Entry 3CCE (X-ray diffraction, 2.75 A resolution); this record covers chains T and 0 of the 31 polymer chains in the assembly.

# Chain T
Protein: 50S ribosomal protein L24P
Organism: Haloarcula marismortui
UniProt: P10972 (RL24_HALMA); residues 0-119 here correspond to UniProt positions 1-120 (UniProt number = residue number + 1)
Amino-acid sequence (120 residues; numbered 0 to 119; the number before each row is that of its first residue; numbering starts at 0):
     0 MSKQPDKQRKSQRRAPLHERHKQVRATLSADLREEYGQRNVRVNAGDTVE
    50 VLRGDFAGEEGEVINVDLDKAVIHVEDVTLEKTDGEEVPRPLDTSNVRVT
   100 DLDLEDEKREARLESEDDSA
Disordered / not traced: 0
Ion coordination: Sr2+: Asp-68 (shared with A86(0), C87(0) of chain 0); Na+: Ser-94, Asn-95 (shared with U308(0), U335(0), C342(0) of chain 0); Mg2+: Leu-112, Ser-114

# Chain 0
Molecule: 23S ribosomal RNA
Organism: Haloarcula marismortui
Notes: engineered mutation(s): G2099A, U2535A
Sequence (2923 nucleotides; each row starts with the number of its first residue):
     1 GUUGGCUACUAUGCCAGCUGGUGGAUUGCUCGGCUCAGGCGCUGAUGAAG
    51 GACGUGCCAAGCUGCGAUAAGCUGUGGGGAGCCGCACGGAGGCGAAGAAC
   101 CACAGAUUUCCGAAUGAGAAUCUCUCUAACAAUUGCUUCGCGCAAUGAGG
   151 AACCCCGAGAACUGAAACAUCUCAGUAUCGGGAGGAACAGAAAACGCAAC
   201 GUGAUGUCGUUAGUAACCGCGAGUGAACGCGAUACAGCCCAAACCGAAGC
   251 CCUCACGGGCAAUGUGGUGUCAGGGCUACCUCUCAUCAGCCGACCGUCUU
   301 CACGAAGUCUCUUGGAAUAGAGCGUGAUACAGGGUGACAACCCCGUACUG
   351 AAGACCAGUACGCUGUGCGGUAGUGCCAGAGUAGCGGGGGUUGGAUAUCC
   401 CUCGCGAAUAACGCAGGCAUCGACUGCGAAGGCUAAACACAACCUGAGAC
   451 CGAUAGUGAACAAGUAGUGUGAACGAACGCUGCAAAGUACCCUCAGAAGG
   501 GAGGCGAAAUAGAGCAUGAAAUCAGUUGGCGAUCGAGCGACAGGGCAUAC
   551 AAGGUCCCUUGACGAAUGACCGAGACGCGAGUCUCCAGUAAGACUCACGG
   601 GAAGCCGAUGUUCUGUCGUACGUUUUGAAAAACGAGCCAGGGAGUGUGUC
   651 UGUAUGGCAAGUCUAACCGGAGUAUCCGGGGAGGCACAGGGAAACCGACA
   701 UGGCCGCAGGGCUUUGCCCGAGGGCCGCCGUCUUCAAGGGCGGGGAGCCA
   751 UGUGGACACGACCCGAAUCCGGACGAUCUACGCAUGGACAAGAUGAAGCG
   801 UGCCGAAAGGCACGUGGAAGUCUGUUAGAGUUGGUGUCCUACAAUACCCU
   851 CUCGUGAUCUAUGUGUAGGGGUGAAAGGCCCAUCGAGUCCGGCAACAGCU
   901 GGUUCCAAUCGAAACAUGUCGAAGCAUGACCUCCGCCGAGGUAGUCUGUG
   951 AGGUAGAGCGACCGAUUGGUGUGUCCGCCUCCGAGAGGAGUCGGCACACC
  1001 UGUCAAACUCCAAACUUACAGACGCUGUUUGACGCGGGGAUUCCGGUGCG
  1051 CGGGGUAAGCCUGUGUACCAGGAGGGGAACAACCCAGAGAUAGGUUAAGG
  1101 UCCCCAAGUGUGGAUUAAGUGUAAUCCUCUGAAGGUGGUCUCGAGCCCUA
  1151 GACAGCCGGGAGGUGAGCUUAGAAGCAGCUACCCUCUAAGAAAAGCGUAA
  1201 CAGCUUACCGGCCGAGGUUUGAGGCGCCCAAAAUGAUCGGGACUCAAAUC
  1251 CACCACCGAGACCUGUCCGUACCACUCAUACUGGUAAUCGAGUAGAUUGG
  1301 CGCUCUAAUUGGAUGGAAGCAGGGGCGAGAGCUCCUGUGGACCGAUUAGU
  1351 GACGAAAAUCCUGGCCAUAGUAGCAGCGAUAGUCGGGUGAGAACCCCGAC
  1401 GGCCUAAUGGAUAAGGGUUCCUCAGCACUGCUGAUCAGCUGAGGGUUAGC
  1451 CGGUCCUAAGUCUCACCGCAACUCGACUGAGACGAAAUGGGAAACAGGUU
  1501 AAUAUUCCUGUGCCAUCAUGCAGUGAAAGUUGACGCCCUGGGGUCGAUCA
  1551 CGCCGGGCAUUCGCCCGGUCGAACCGUCCAACUCCGUGGAAGCCGUAAUG
  1601 GCAGGAAGCGGACGAACGGCGGCAUAGGGAAACGUGAUUCAACCUGGGGC
  1651 CCAUGAAAAGACGAGCAUGAUGUCCGUACCGAGAACCGACACAGGUGUCC
  1701 AUGGCGGCGAAAGCCAAGGCCUGUCGGGAGCAACCAACGUUAGGGAAUUC
  1751 GGCAAGUUAGUCCCGUACCUUCGGAAGAAGGGAUGCCUGCUCCGGAACGG
  1801 AGCAGGUCGCAGUGACUCGGAAGCUCGGACUGUCUAGUAACAACAUAGGU
  1851 GACCGCAAAUCCGCAAGGACUCGUACGGUCACUGAAUCCUGCCCAGUGCA
  1901 GGUAUCUGAACACCUCGUACAAGAGGACGAAGGACCUGUCAACGGCGGGG
  1951 GUAACUAUGACCCUCUUAAGGUAGCGUAGUACCUUGCCGCAUCAGUAGCG
  2001 GCUUGCAUGAAUGGAUUAACCAGAGCUUCACUGUCCCAACGUUGGGCCCG
  2051 GUGAACUGUACAUUCCAGUGCGGAGUCUGGAGACACCCAGGGGGAAGCAA
  2101 AGACCCUAUGGAGCUUUACUGCAGGCUGUCGCUGAGACGUGGUCGCCGAU
  2151 GUGCAGCAUAGGUAGGAGUCGUUACAGAGGUACCCGCGCUAGCGGGCCAC
  2201 CCAGACAACAGUGAAAUACUACCCGUCGGUGACUGCGACUCUCACUCCGG
  2251 GAGGAGGACACCGAUAGCCGGGCAGUUUGACUGGGGCGGUACGCGCUCGA
  2301 AAAGAUAUCGAGCGCGCCCUAUGGUCAUCUCAGCCGGGACAGAGACCCGG
  2351 CGAAGAGUGCAAGAGCAAAAGAUGACUUGACAGUGUUCUUCCCAACGAGG
  2401 AACGCUGACGCGAAAGCGUGGUCUAGCGAACCAAUUAGCCUGCUUGAUGC
  2451 GGGCAAUUGAUGACAGAAAAGCUACCCUAGGGAUAACAGAGUCGUCACUC
  2501 GCAAGAGCACAUAUCGACCGAGUGGCUUGCUACCACGAUGUCGGUUCCCU
  2551 CCAUCCUGCCCGUGCAGAAGCGGGCAAGGGUGAGGUUGUUCGCCUAUUAA
  2601 AGGAGGUCGUGAGCUGGGUUUAGACCGUCGUGAGACAGGUCGGCUGCUAU
  2651 CUACUGGGUGUGUAAUGGUGUCUGACAAGAACGACCGUAUAGUACGAGAG
  2701 GAACUACGGUUGGUGGCCACUGGUGUACCGGUUGUUCGAGAGAGCACGUG
  2751 CCGGGUAGCCACGCCACACGGGGUAAGAGCUGAACGCAUCUAAGCUCGAA
  2801 ACCCACUUGGAAAAGAGACACCGCCGAGGUCCCGCGUACAAGACGCGGUC
  2851 GAUAGACUCGGGGUGUGCGCGUCGAGGUAACGAGACGUUAAGCCCACGAG
  2901 CACUAACAGACCAAAGCCAUCAU
Disordered / not traced: 1-9, 126-127, 715, 971-998, 1560, 1952-1963, 2137-2236, 2339-2343, 2665-2666, 2915-2923
Modified positions: 1MA (6-hydro-1-methyladenosine-5'-monophosphate) at position 628, OMU (o2'-methyluridine 5'-monophosphate) at position 2587, OMG (o2'-methylguanosine-5'-monophosphate) at position 2588, UR3 (3-methyluridine-5'-monophoshate) at position 2619, PSU (pseudouridine-5'-monophosphate) at position 2621
Ion coordination: Mg2+ site 1 near G28 (its only coordinating residue here); Na+ site 1: C40, G41; Na+ site 2: A45, U146, G147; Na+ site 3: G56, A59, G61; Sr2+ site 1 near C85 (its only coordinating residue here); Sr2+ site 2: A86, C87 (shared with Asp-68(T) of chain T); Na+ site 4 near U108 (its only coordinating residue here); Mg2+ site 2 near U115 (its only coordinating residue here); Na+ site 5: C141, G142; Sr2+ site 3: G147 (shared with 1 residue of chain M); Mg2+ site 3: C162, U2276; K+ site 1: C162, U163, U172; 73 more Mg2+ sites not listed; 57 more Na+ sites not listed; 57 more Sr2+ sites not listed; 1 more K+ sites not listed

# Chain T / chain 0 interface
Residue-residue contacts - 113 pairs, chain T then chain 0:
  Ser-1(T) / A331(0)  base contact
  Ser-1(T) / G446(0)  phosphate contact
  Ser-1(T) / A447(0)  hydrogen bond to the phosphate
  Lys-2(T) / G332(0)  hydrogen bond to the sugar
  Lys-2(T) / A447(0)  hydrogen bond to the phosphate
  Lys-2(T) / G448(0)  salt bridge to the phosphate
  Gln-3(T) / G332(0)  sugar contact
  Gln-3(T) / A447(0)  phosphate contact
  Gln-3(T) / G448(0)  hydrogen bond to the phosphate
  Pro-4(T) / G332(0)  sugar contact
  Pro-4(T) / G333(0)  sugar contact
  Asp-5(T) / U30(0)  hydrogen bond to the sugar
  Asp-5(T) / C31(0)  phosphate contact
  Lys-6(T) / G446(0)  salt bridge to the phosphate
  Gln-7(T) / G332(0)  hydrogen bond to the base
  Gln-7(T) / G333(0)  sugar contact
  Arg-8(T) / U30(0)  salt bridge to the phosphate
  Arg-8(T) / C31(0)  salt bridge to the phosphate
  Arg-8(T) / G333(0)  hydrogen bond to the phosphate
  Arg-8(T) / G334(0)  salt bridge to the phosphate
  Lys-9(T) / G32(0)  salt bridge to the phosphate
  Gln-11(T) / G333(0)  hydrogen bond to the sugar
  Gln-11(T) / G334(0)  sugar contact
  Arg-12(T) / C31(0)  salt bridge to the phosphate
  Arg-13(T) / C31(0)  hydrogen bond to the phosphate
  Arg-13(T) / G32(0)  salt bridge to the phosphate
  Pro-15(T) / C100(0)  sugar contact
  Leu-16(T) / C82(0)  phosphate contact
  Leu-16(T) / C83(0)  phosphate contact
  Leu-16(T) / A99(0)  sugar contact
  Leu-16(T) / C100(0)  sugar contact
  His-17(T) / G77(0)  base contact
  His-17(T) / A99(0)  base contact
  His-17(T) / C100(0)  hydrogen bond to the sugar
  His-17(T) / C101(0)  hydrogen bond to the sugar
  Glu-18(T) / C301(0)  phosphate contact
  His-20(T) / G79(0)  sugar contact
  His-20(T) / A99(0)  hydrogen bond to the base
  Lys-21(T) / C343(0)  hydrogen bond to the sugar
  Lys-21(T) / C344(0)  sugar contact
  Lys-21(T) / G345(0)  salt bridge to the phosphate
  Arg-24(T) / C343(0)  sugar contact
  Arg-24(T) / C344(0)  salt bridge to the phosphate
  Thr-26(T) / C342(0)  phosphate contact
  Thr-26(T) / C343(0)  hydrogen bond to the phosphate
  Arg-32(T) / U308(0)  salt bridge to the phosphate
  Arg-38(T) / A306(0)  salt bridge to the phosphate
  Arg-38(T) / G307(0)  salt bridge to the phosphate
  Arg-38(T) / U308(0)  salt bridge to the phosphate
  Arg-38(T) / C343(0)  phosphate contact
  Asn-39(T) / C343(0)  phosphate contact
  Asn-39(T) / C344(0)  hydrogen bond to the phosphate
  Arg-41(T) / G79(0)  phosphate contact
  Arg-41(T) / A80(0)  sugar contact
  Arg-41(T) / G81(0)  salt bridge to the phosphate
  Val-42(T) / G81(0)  phosphate contact
  Asn-43(T) / A80(0)  hydrogen bond to the phosphate
  Asn-43(T) / G81(0)  phosphate contact
  Ala-44(T) / G81(0)  hydrogen bond to the phosphate
  Arg-52(T) / U308(0)  hydrogen bond to the base
  Arg-52(T) / A316(0)  phosphate contact
  Arg-52(T) / A317(0)  phosphate contact
  Arg-52(T) / U318(0)  salt bridge to the phosphate
  Gly-53(T) / G336(0)  base contact
  Asp-54(T) / G315(0)  hydrogen bond to the sugar
  Asp-54(T) / A316(0)  sugar contact
  Asp-54(T) / G336(0)  hydrogen bond to the base
  Val-65(T) / G81(0)  sugar contact
  Val-65(T) / C82(0)  phosphate contact
  Leu-67(T) / G81(0)  phosphate contact
  Leu-67(T) / C82(0)  hydrogen bond to the phosphate
  Asp-68(T) / C82(0)  phosphate contact
  Asp-68(T) / C85(0)  phosphate contact
  Asp-68(T) / C87(0)  phosphate contact
  Lys-69(T) / C87(0)  hydrogen bond to the sugar
  Leu-79(T) / A484(0)  sugar contact
  Leu-79(T) / A486(0)  sugar contact
  Glu-80(T) / A486(0)  hydrogen bond to the sugar
  Lys-81(T) / A486(0)  salt bridge to the phosphate
  Lys-81(T) / G487(0)  phosphate contact
  Thr-82(T) / G487(0)  hydrogen bond to the phosphate
  Thr-82(T) / U488(0)  sugar contact
  Thr-82(T) / A489(0)  base contact
  Thr-82(T) / G504(0)  sugar contact
  Asp-83(T) / A489(0)  sugar contact
  Val-87(T) / A486(0)  phosphate contact
  Arg-89(T) / G336(0)  base contact
  Arg-89(T) / C483(0)  hydrogen bond to the base
  Arg-89(T) / A484(0)  hydrogen bond to the sugar
  Pro-90(T) / A484(0)  sugar contact
  Pro-90(T) / A485(0)  phosphate contact
  Asp-92(T) / U335(0)  sugar contact
  Ser-94(T) / U308(0)  base contact
  Ser-94(T) / G334(0)  hydrogen bond to the base
  Ser-94(T) / U335(0)  hydrogen bond to the sugar
  Ser-94(T) / C342(0)  hydrogen bond to the sugar
  Ser-94(T) / C343(0)  sugar contact
  Asn-95(T) / U308(0)  base contact
  Asn-95(T) / U335(0)  hydrogen bond to the sugar
  Asn-95(T) / G336(0)  hydrogen bond to the phosphate
  Arg-97(T) / U308(0)  sugar contact
  Arg-97(T) / C309(0)  salt bridge to the phosphate
  Asp-105(T) / A80(0)  phosphate contact
  Asp-105(T) / A95(0)  base contact
  Asp-105(T) / G97(0)  hydrogen bond to the base
  Lys-107(T) / G79(0)  hydrogen bond to the base
  Lys-107(T) / G97(0)  hydrogen bond to the sugar
  Arg-111(T) / G79(0)  salt bridge to the phosphate
  Arg-111(T) / A80(0)  salt bridge to the phosphate
  Asp-116(T) / C303(0)  sugar contact
  Asp-117(T) / C303(0)  phosphate contact
  Ser-118(T) / C303(0)  hydrogen bond to the phosphate
  Ser-118(T) / G304(0)  phosphate contact
Other interface residues (no listed pair), chain T (56 interface residues in all): Ala-25, Leu-51, Asp-66, Arg-108
Other interface residues (no listed pair), chain 0 (51 interface residues in all): G78, A302, G452

# In short
Chain T and chain 0 form an interface of 56 and 51 residues respectively; the contacts include 35 hydrogen
bonds and 20 salt bridges. Among the polar pairs are Gln-7(T)/G332(0), His-20(T)/A99(0) and Arg-52(T)/U308(0).
A86(0), C87(0) and Asp-68(T) coordinate Sr2+ site 2.
Here chain T is 50S ribosomal protein L24P and chain 0 is 23S ribosomal RNA, both from Haloarcula marismortui.
Entry 3CCE (Structure of Anisomycin resistant 50S Ribosomal Subunit: 23S rRNA mutation U2535A) was determined
by X-ray diffraction, deposited together with 3CC2, 3CC4, 3CC7, 3CCJ, 3CCL, 3CCM and 6 further entries.
